PDB entry 7PGI | X-ray diffraction, 3.64 A resolution | chains C and D of the 4 polymer chains in the assembly

== Chain C (and D) ==
Name: Ion transport protein
Source organism: Alcanivorax borkumensis (strain ATCC 700651 / DSM 11573 / NCIMB 13689 / SK2)
Notes: chain D of this document is another copy of the same molecule, construct and numbering; everything in this record applies to it too
Reference sequence: Q0VNY2 (Q0VNY2_ALCBS); aligned to UniProt positions 132-281 over residues 132-281 (the alignment contains insertions or deletions, so no single offset holds)
Chain sequence (150 residues; each row starts with the number of its first residue):
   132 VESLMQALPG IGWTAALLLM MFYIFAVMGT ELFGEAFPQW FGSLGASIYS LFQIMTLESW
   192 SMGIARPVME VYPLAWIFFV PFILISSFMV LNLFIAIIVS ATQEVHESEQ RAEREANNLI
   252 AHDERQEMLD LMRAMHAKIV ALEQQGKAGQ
Disordered / not traced: 132, 279-281 (chain D: 279-281)
Ion coordination: Na+: Tyr154 (together with acetate ion) (shared with 1 residue of chain A; 1 residue of chain B; Tyr154(D) of chain D)

== Chain C / chain D interface ==
Residue-residue contacts (52; chain C residue first):
  Gly141(C) - Trp144(D)
  Trp144(C) - Trp144(D)  hydrophobic
  Thr145(C) - Trp144(D)  hydrogen bond
  Leu148(C) - Trp144(D)
  Leu148(C) - Leu148(D)  hydrophobic
  Met151(C) - Met151(D)  hydrophobic
  Met152(C) - Ala147(D)
  Met152(C) - Leu150(D)  hydrophobic
  Tyr154(C) - Tyr154(D)
  Ile155(C) - Met151(D)  hydrophobic
  Ile155(C) - Tyr154(D)  hydrophobic
  Val158(C) - Tyr154(D)
  Met159(C) - Leu175(D)  hydrophobic
  Met159(C) - Gly176(D)
  Met159(C) - Ile179(D)  hydrophobic
  Glu162(C) - Leu175(D)
  Phe219(C) - Leu139(D)
  Phe219(C) - Gly143(D)
  Asn223(C) - Leu139(D)
  Asn223(C) - Pro140(D)
  Ile226(C) - Met136(D)
  Ile226(C) - Leu139(D)  hydrophobic
  Val230(C) - Gln137(D)
  Gln234(C) - Gln137(D)
  Gln241(C) - Arg245(D)  hydrogen bond
  Asn248(C) - Asn249(D)
  Ala252(C) - Arg256(D)
  Glu255(C) - His253(D)  salt bridge
  Glu255(C) - Arg256(D)  salt bridge
  Glu255(C) - Leu260(D)
  Arg256(C) - Arg256(D)
  Glu258(C) - Leu260(D)
  Glu258(C) - Arg264(D)  salt bridge
  Met259(C) - Arg256(D)
  Met259(C) - Met259(D)  hydrophobic
  Met259(C) - Leu260(D)  hydrophobic
  Met259(C) - Met263(D)
  Leu262(C) - Met263(D)
  Leu262(C) - Arg264(D)
  Leu262(C) - His267(D)
  Met263(C) - Met263(D)  hydrophobic
  Met266(C) - Met263(D)
  Met266(C) - Met266(D)  hydrophobic
  Met266(C) - His267(D)
  Lys269(C) - Ile270(D)
  Lys269(C) - Val271(D)
  Lys269(C) - Glu274(D)
  Ile270(C) - Ile270(D)  hydrophobic
  Ala272(C) - Glu274(D)
  Leu273(C) - Leu273(D)
  Leu273(C) - Glu274(D)
  Gln276(C) - Gly277(D)  hydrogen bond (side chain-backbone)
Also at the interface, not in a pair above, chain C (39 interface residues in all): Phe156, Leu163, Ile216, Met220, Ile229, His237, Glu244, Ala265
Also at the interface, not in a pair above, chain D (33 interface residues in all): Ile142, Ala146, Arg242, Glu246

== Summary ==
39 residues of chain C face 33 of chain D across their interface; the contacts include 3 hydrogen bonds and 3
salt bridges. Polar contacts include Glu255(C)-His253(D), Glu255(C)-Arg256(D) and Glu258(C)-Arg264(D).
Both chains are Ion transport protein (Alcanivorax borkumensis (strain ATCC 700651 / DSM 11573 / NCIMB 13689 /
SK2)). Entry 7PGI (NaVAb1p (bicelles)) was determined by X-ray diffraction together with 7PGG, 7PGH, 7PG8 and
7PGF from the same study.
